Entry 9FGD (electron microscopy, 3.30 A resolution); this record covers chains C and D of the 6 polymer chains in the assembly.

# Chain C
Protein: Gamma-aminobutyric acid receptor subunit gamma-2
Organism: Homo sapiens
UniProt: P18507 (GBRG2_HUMAN), isoform P18507-2; residues -38 to 436 here correspond to UniProt positions 1-475 (UniProt number = residue number + 39)
Amino-acid sequence (495 residues; numbered -38 to 456; the number before each row is that of its first residue; numbers below 1 keep their minus sign (Met-38 is residue -38)):
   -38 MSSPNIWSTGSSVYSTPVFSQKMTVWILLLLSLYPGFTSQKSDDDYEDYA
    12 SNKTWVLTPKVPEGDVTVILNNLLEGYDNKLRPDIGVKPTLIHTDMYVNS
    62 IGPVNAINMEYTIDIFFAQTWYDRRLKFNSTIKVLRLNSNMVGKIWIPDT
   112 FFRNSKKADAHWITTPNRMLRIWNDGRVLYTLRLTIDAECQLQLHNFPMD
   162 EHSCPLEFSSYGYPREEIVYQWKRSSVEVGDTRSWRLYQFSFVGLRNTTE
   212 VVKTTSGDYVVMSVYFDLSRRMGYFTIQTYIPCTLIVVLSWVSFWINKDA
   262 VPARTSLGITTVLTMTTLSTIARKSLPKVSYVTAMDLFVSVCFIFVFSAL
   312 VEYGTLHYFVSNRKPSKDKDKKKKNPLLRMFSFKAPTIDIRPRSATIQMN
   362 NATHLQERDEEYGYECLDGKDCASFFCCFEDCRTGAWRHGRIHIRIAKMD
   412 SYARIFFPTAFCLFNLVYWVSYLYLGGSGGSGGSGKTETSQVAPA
Disordered / not traced: -38 to 25, 325-404, 437-456
Construct notes: expression tag (437-456)
Disulfides: Cys151-Cys165
Covalent attachments: N-acetylglucosamine (NAG) linked to Asn208
UniProt features mapped onto this chain:
  - region: Arg394 to Asp411 (Interaction with GABARAP)
  - glycosylation (N-linked (GlcNAc...) asparagine): Asn13, Asn90, Asn208

# Chain D
Protein: Gamma-aminobutyric acid receptor subunit alpha-1
Organism: Homo sapiens
UniProt: P14867 (GBRA1_HUMAN); residues 1-429 here correspond to UniProt positions 28-456 (UniProt number = residue number + 27)
Amino-acid sequence (464 residues; numbered -34 to 429; the number before each row is that of its first residue; numbers below 1 keep their minus sign (Met-34 is residue -34)):
   -34 MKKSPGLSDYLWAWTLFLSTLTGRSYGDYKDDDDKQPSLQDELKDNTTVF
    16 TRILDRLLDGYDNRLRPGLGERVTEVKTDIFVTSFGPVSDHDMEYTIDVF
    66 FRQSWKDERLKFKGPMTVLRLNNLMASKIWTPDTFFHNGKKSVAHNMTMP
   116 NKLLRITEDGTLLYTMRLTVRAECPMHLEDFPMDAHACPLKFGSYAYTRA
   166 EVVYEWTREPARSVVVAEDGSRLNQYDLLGQTVDSGIVQSSTGEYVVMTT
   216 HFHLKRKIGYFVIQTYLPCIMTVILSQVSFWLNRESVPARTVFGVTTVLT
   266 MTTLSISARNSLPKVAYATAMDWFIAVCYAFVFSALIEFATVNYFTKRGY
   316 AWDGKSVVPEKPKKVKDPLIKKNNTYAPTATSYTPNLARGDPGLATIAKS
   366 ATIEPKEVKPETKPPEPKKTFNSVSKIDRLSRIAFPLLFGIFNLVYWATY
   416 LNREPQLKAPTPHQ
Disordered / not traced: -34 to 12, 312-387, 418-429
Construct notes: initiating methionine (-34); expression tag (-33 to 0)
Disulfides: Cys139-Cys153
Covalent attachments: N-acetylglucosamine (NAG) linked to Asn111
UniProt features mapped onto this chain:
  - binding site (4-aminobutanoate): Arg67, Thr130
  - binding site (3alpha-hydroxy-5alpha-pregnan-11,20-dione): Trp246
  - glycosylation (N-linked (GlcNAc...) asparagine): Asn11, Asn111

# Chain C / chain D interface
Residue-residue contacts - 76 pairs, chain C then chain D:
  Val27(C) - Leu30(D)  hydrophobic
  Val27(C) - Leu34(D)  hydrophobic
  Thr28(C) - Asp27(D)
  Thr28(C) - Leu30(D)
  Leu31(C) - Arg29(D)
  Asn32(C) - Arg29(D)
  Asn60(C) - Glu138(D)
  Ser61(C) - Glu138(D)  hydrogen bond
  Asp75(C) - Glu138(D)
  Phe77(C) - Tyr160(D)
  Arg97(C) - Glu166(D)  salt bridge
  Leu98(C) - Ala161(D)
  Asn99(C) - Tyr162(D)
  Met102(C) - Arg29(D)
  His122(C) - Gly104(D)
  His122(C) - Lys105(D)  hydrogen bond (side chain-backbone)
  Ile124(C) - Phe100(D)
  Ile124(C) - Ser107(D)
  Ile124(C) - Ala109(D)  hydrophobic
  Thr125(C) - Thr99(D)  hydrogen bond (side chain-backbone)
  Thr126(C) - Asp98(D)
  Asn128(C) - Phe100(D)
  Asn128(C) - Tyr160(D)
  Arg129(C) - Tyr160(D)
  Met130(C) - Tyr160(D)  hydrophobic
  Met130(C) - Ala161(D)  hydrophobic
  Arg132(C) - Thr207(D)  hydrogen bond (side chain-backbone)
  Arg132(C) - Tyr210(D)  hydrogen bond
  Thr142(C) - Tyr160(D)
  Leu143(C) - Tyr160(D)
  Arg144(C) - Phe100(D)
  Arg144(C) - Phe101(D)  hydrogen bond (side chain-backbone)
  Arg144(C) - His102(D)  hydrogen bond (side chain-backbone)
  Arg144(C) - Gly104(D)  hydrogen bond (side chain-backbone)
  Arg144(C) - Tyr160(D)
  Ser195(C) - Pro140(D)
  Arg197(C) - Asp57(D)  hydrogen bond (side chain-backbone)
  Arg197(C) - Lys105(D)
  Tyr199(C) - His56(D)  hydrogen bond (side chain-backbone)
  Tyr199(C) - Asp57(D)
  Tyr199(C) - Met58(D)  hydrophobic
  Tyr199(C) - Lys279(D)
  Tyr199(C) - Ala281(D)  hydrogen bond (backbone-backbone)
  Gln200(C) - Ala281(D)
  Arg232(C) - Ala281(D)
  Gly234(C) - Ala281(D)
  Tyr235(C) - Arg274(D)
  Tyr235(C) - Val280(D)
  Tyr235(C) - Ala281(D)  hydrogen bond (backbone-backbone)
  Ile238(C) - Ala283(D)  hydrophobic
  Gln239(C) - Arg274(D)
  Gln239(C) - Asp287(D)
  Leu246(C) - Tyr294(D)  hydrophobic
  Val249(C) - Phe298(D)  hydrophobic
  Leu250(C) - Val263(D)  hydrophobic
  Leu250(C) - Phe298(D)  hydrophobic
  Leu250(C) - Leu301(D)  hydrophobic
  Val253(C) - Ile302(D)  hydrophobic
  Val253(C) - Ala305(D)  hydrophobic
  Trp256(C) - Tyr309(D)
  Asn258(C) - Asn308(D)
  Ala264(C) - Thr256(D)
  Ser267(C) - Val257(D)
  Leu268(C) - Thr256(D)
  Leu268(C) - Val260(D)  hydrophobic
  Thr271(C) - Val260(D)
  Leu274(C) - Leu264(D)  hydrophobic
  Thr275(C) - Leu264(D)
  Thr275(C) - Thr267(D)
  Thr278(C) - Ile271(D)
  Leu279(C) - Thr267(D)
  Ile282(C) - Ile271(D)  hydrophobic
  Lys285(C) - Asn275(D)  hydrogen bond
  Lys285(C) - Lys279(D)  hydrogen bond (backbone-side chain)
  Ser286(C) - Lys279(D)
  Arg415(C) - Tyr309(D)
Other interface residues (no listed pair), chain C (54 interface residues in all): Pro243, Ile247, Ile257, Thr272
Other interface residues (no listed pair), chain D (60 interface residues in all): Asn28, Asp55, Trp95, Pro97, Asn103, Val108, Met131, Leu133, Thr163, Val252, Pro253, Ser270, Tyr282, Trp288, Ala291

# Summary
54 residues of chain C and 60 residues of chain D are in contact, with 14 hydrogen bonds and 1 salt bridge.
Polar pairs include Arg97(C)-Glu166(D), Ser61(C)-Glu138(D) and His122(C)-Lys105(D). N-acetylglucosamine is
covalently linked to Asn208(C). N-acetylglucosamine is covalently linked to Asn111(D).
Here chain C is Gamma-aminobutyric acid receptor subunit gamma-2 and chain D is Gamma-aminobutyric acid
receptor subunit alpha-1, both from Homo sapiens. Entry 9FGD (Cryo-EM structure of the full-length
alpha1beta3gamma2 GABA(A) receptor in SMALPs without PIP2 and in complex with ...) was determined by electron
microscopy.
